Entry 1RNC (X-ray diffraction, 1.50 A resolution); this record covers chain A.

# Chain A
Molecule: Ribonuclease A
From: Bos taurus
Notes: EC 3.1.27.5
UniProtKB: P61823 (RNAS1_BOVIN); residues 1-124 here correspond to UniProt positions 27-150 (UniProt number = residue number + 26)
Sequence (124 residues; numbered 1 to 124; the number before each row is that of its first residue):
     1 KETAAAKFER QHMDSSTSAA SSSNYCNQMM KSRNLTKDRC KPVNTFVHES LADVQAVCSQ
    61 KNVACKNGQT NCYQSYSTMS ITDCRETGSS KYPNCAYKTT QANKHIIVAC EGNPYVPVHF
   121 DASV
Disulfide bonds: Cys-26/Cys-84, Cys-40/Cys-95, Cys-58/Cys-110, Cys-65/Cys-72
Residues lining bound ligands: guanosine-5'-monophosphate (5GP): His-12, Lys-41, Val-43, Asn-44, Thr-45, Lys-66, Arg-85, His-119, Phe-120, Asp-121, Ala-122
Curated features (UniProtKB/Swiss-Prot):
  - active site: His-12 (Proton acceptor), His-119 (Proton donor)
  - binding site (substrate): Lys-7, Arg-10, Lys-41 to Thr-45, Lys-66, Arg-85
  - glycosylation: Lys-1 (N-linked (Glc) (glycation) lysine), Lys-7 (N-linked (Glc) (glycation) lysine), Asn-34 (N-linked (GlcNAc...) asparagine), Lys-37 (N-linked (Glc) (glycation) lysine), Lys-41 (N-linked (Glc) (glycation) lysine)

# Summary
Ligands of chain A: guanosine-5'-monophosphate. UniProt lists active-site residues His-12 and His-119 and 9
substrate-binding residues.
Chain A is Ribonuclease A (Bos taurus); the structure, Newly observed binding mode in pancreatic ribonuclease,
was determined by X-ray diffraction (same publication as 1RND).
